Entry 8EZB (electron microscopy, 8.90 A resolution (very low resolution: no residue pairs are listed; an interface is given only as per-side residue counts)); this record covers chains B and D of the 20 polymer chains in the assembly.

# Chain B
Name: X-ray repair cross-complementing protein 5
Source organism: Homo sapiens
Notes: EC 3.6.4.-
Reference sequence: P13010 (XRCC5_HUMAN); numbering as in UniProt (aligned over 1-732)
Amino-acid sequence (732 residues; each row starts with the number of its first residue):
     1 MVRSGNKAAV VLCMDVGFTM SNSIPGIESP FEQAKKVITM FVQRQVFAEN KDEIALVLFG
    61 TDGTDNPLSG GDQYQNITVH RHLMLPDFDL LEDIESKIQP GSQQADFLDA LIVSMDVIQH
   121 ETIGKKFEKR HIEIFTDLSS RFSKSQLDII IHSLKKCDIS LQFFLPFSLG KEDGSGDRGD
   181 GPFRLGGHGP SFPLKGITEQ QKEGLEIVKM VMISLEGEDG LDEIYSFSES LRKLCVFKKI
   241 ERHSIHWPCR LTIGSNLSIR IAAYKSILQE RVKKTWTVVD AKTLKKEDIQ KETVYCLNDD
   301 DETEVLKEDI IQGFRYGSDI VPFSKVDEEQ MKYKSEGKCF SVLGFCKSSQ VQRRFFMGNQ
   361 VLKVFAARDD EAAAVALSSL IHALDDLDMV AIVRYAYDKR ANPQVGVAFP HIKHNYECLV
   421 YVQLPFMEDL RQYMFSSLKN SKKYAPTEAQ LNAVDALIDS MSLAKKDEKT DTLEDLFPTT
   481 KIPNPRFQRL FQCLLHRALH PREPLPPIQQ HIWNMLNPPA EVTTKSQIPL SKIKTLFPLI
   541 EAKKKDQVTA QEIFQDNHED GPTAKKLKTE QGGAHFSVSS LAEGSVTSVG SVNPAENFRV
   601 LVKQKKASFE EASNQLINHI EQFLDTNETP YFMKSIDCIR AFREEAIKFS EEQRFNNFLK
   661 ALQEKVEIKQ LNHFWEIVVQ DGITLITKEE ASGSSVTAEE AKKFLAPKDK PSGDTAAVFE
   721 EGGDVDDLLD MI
Disordered / not traced: 1-5, 171-195, 555-732
Curated features (UniProtKB/Swiss-Prot):
  - region: Leu138 to Leu165 (Leucine-zipper)
  - motif: Glu720 to Leu728 (EEXXXDL motif)
  - modified residue: Lys144 (N6-acetyllysine), Ser255 (Phosphoserine), Ser258 (Phosphoserine), Lys265 (N6-acetyllysine), Ser318 (Phosphoserine), Lys332 (N6-acetyllysine), Thr535 (Phosphothreonine), Ser577 (Phosphoserine), Ser579 (Phosphoserine), Ser580 (Phosphoserine), Lys660 (N6-acetyllysine), Lys665 (N6-acetyllysine), Thr715 (Phosphothreonine)
  - cross-link (Glycyl lysine isopeptide (Lys-Gly)): Lys195 (interchain with G-Cter in SUMO2), Lys532 (interchain with G-Cter in SUMO2), Lys534 (interchain with G-Cter in SUMO2), Lys566 (interchain with G-Cter in SUMO2), Lys568 (interchain with G-Cter in SUMO2), Lys669 (interchain with G-Cter in SUMO2), Lys688 (interchain with G-Cter in SUMO2)
  - mutagenesis: Glu720 to Glu721 (Abolishes interaction with PRKDC and its recruitment to sites of DNA damage), Asp726 to Asp727 (Abolishes interaction with PRKDC and its recruitment to sites of DNA damage)

# Chain D
Molecule: 31-nt DNA strand
Sequence (31 nucleotides; row label = number of the first residue in the row):
     1 TCTAAGAACT CTGATGTCAG TAGATTACAC T

# Chain B / chain D interface
At this resolution (9 A) residue pairs are not listed: 13 residues of chain B and 6 of chain D lie at the interface.

# In short
13 residues of chain B face 6 of chain D across their interface. UniProt lists 4 mutagenesis sites on chain B.
Chain B is X-ray repair cross-complementing protein 5 (Homo sapiens) and chain D is a 31-nt DNA strand; the
structure, NHEJ Long-range complex with ATP, was determined by electron microscopy (same publication as 8EZ9
and 8EZA).
